8ZIV - chains A and C of the 3 polymer chains in the assembly; structure by electron microscopy, 2.95 A resolution.

# Chain A
Molecule: Enteropeptidase non-catalytic heavy chain
Organism: Homo sapiens
UniProtKB: P98073 (ENTK_HUMAN); residue numbers follow UniProt; this construct covers 182-784
Amino-acid sequence (603 residues; each row starts with the number of its first residue):
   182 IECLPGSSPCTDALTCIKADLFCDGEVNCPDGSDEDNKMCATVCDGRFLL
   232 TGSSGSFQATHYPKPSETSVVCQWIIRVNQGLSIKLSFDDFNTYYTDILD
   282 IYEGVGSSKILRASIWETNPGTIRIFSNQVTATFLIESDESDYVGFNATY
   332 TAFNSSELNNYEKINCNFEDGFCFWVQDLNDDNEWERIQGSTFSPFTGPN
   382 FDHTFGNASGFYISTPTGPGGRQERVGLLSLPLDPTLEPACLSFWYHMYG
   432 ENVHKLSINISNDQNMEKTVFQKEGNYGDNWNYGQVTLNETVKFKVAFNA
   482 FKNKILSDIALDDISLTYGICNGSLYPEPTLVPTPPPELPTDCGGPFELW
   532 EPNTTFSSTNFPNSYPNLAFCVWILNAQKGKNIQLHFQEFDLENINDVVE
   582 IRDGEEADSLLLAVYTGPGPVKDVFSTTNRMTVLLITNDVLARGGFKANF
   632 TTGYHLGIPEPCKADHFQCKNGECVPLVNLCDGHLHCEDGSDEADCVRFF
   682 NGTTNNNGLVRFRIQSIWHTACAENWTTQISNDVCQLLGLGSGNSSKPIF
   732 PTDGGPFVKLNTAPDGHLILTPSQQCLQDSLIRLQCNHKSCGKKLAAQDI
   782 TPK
Cystine bridges: C184-C197, C191-C210, C204-C221, C225-C253, C347-C354, C422-C502, C650-C668, C662-C677, C716-C767
Covalently attached groups: N-acetylglucosamine (NAG) linked to N328, N335, N388, N440, N470, N503, N534, N630, N682, N706, N725
Curated features (UniProtKB/Swiss-Prot):
  - glycosylation (N-linked (GlcNAc...) asparagine): N328, N335, N388, N440, N470, N503, N534, N630, N682, N706, N725

# Chain C
Molecule: Serine protease 1
Organism: Homo sapiens
Notes: EC 3.4.21.4
UniProtKB: P07477 (TRY1_HUMAN); residues 16-247 here = UniProt positions 16-247
Amino-acid sequence (232 residues; row label = number of the first residue in the row):
    16 APFDDDDKIVGGYNCEENSVPYQVSLNSGYHFCGGSLINEQWVVSAGHCY
    66 KSRIQVRLGEHNIEVLEGNEQFINAAKIIRHPQYDRKTLNNDIMLIKLSS
   116 RAVINARVSTISLPTAPPATGTKCLISGWGNTASSGADYPDELQCLDAPV
   166 LSQAKCEASYPGKITSNMFCVGFLEGGKDSCQGDSGGPVVCNGQLQGVVS
   216 WGDGCAQKNKPGVYTKVYNYVKWIKNTIAANS
Cystine bridges: C48-C64, C139-C206
Curated features (UniProtKB/Swiss-Prot):
  - active site (Charge relay system): H63, D107, S200
  - binding site (Ca(2+)): E75, N77, V80, E85
  - site: D194 (Required for specificity)
  - modified residue: Y154 (Sulfotyrosine)

# How chain A and chain C interact
Residue-residue contacts (50; chain A residue first):
  Y276(A) with Y65(C), hydrogen bond (backbone-side chain); R95(C)
  T277(A) with Y65(C), hydrogen bond (backbone-side chain)
  W297(A) with Y65(C)
  E298(A) with R95(C), salt bridge
  E318(A) with R68(C), salt bridge; A91(C)
  D320(A) with K92(C), salt bridge
  E321(A) with K92(C), salt bridge; N246(C)
  I369(A) with R101(C)
  Q370(A) with R101(C), hydrogen bond (backbone-side chain)
  S372(A) with R101(C); K102(C)
  F374(A) with H63(C); L104(C), hydrophobic; S215(C)
  P376(A) with L104(C), hydrophobic; W216(C), hydrophobic
  F377(A) with D218(C)
  A389(A) with K102(C)
  P400(A) with F47(C); C48(C), hydrophobic; S200(C)
  G401(A) with Y45(C)
  R403(A) with Y45(C)
  E432(A) with D194(C); S195(C), hydrogen bond; C196(C), hydrogen bond (side chain-backbone)
  N433(A) with S195(C), hydrogen bond (side chain-backbone); C196(C)
  K485(A) with N146(C); C196(C), hydrogen bond
  I486(A) with Q197(C)
  L487(A) with Q197(C)
  P514(A) with F18(C)
  T515(A) with F18(C); D20(C), hydrogen bond
  P516(A) with K193(C)
  P517(A) with F18(C), hydrophobic
  P518(A) with F18(C)
  N577(A) with V25(C)
  D620(A) with K23(C), salt bridge
  V621(A) with I24(C), hydrophobic; V25(C), hydrophobic; G191(C); G192(C)
  L622(A) with L189(C), hydrophobic; E190(C)
  A623(A) with E190(C)
Other interface residues (no listed pair), chain A (39 interface residues in all): I279, L316, G399, G402, E405, V513, E574
Other interface residues (no listed pair), chain C (42 interface residues in all): D19, D22, H46, C64, K66, H96, Y175, F188, G217, G219

# In short
39 residues of chain A face 42 of chain C across their interface, with 8 hydrogen bonds and 5 salt bridges.
Among the polar pairs are E298(A)-R95(C), E318(A)-R68(C) and D320(A)-K92(C). N-acetylglucosamine is covalently
linked to N328(A), N335(A), N388(A), N440(A), N470(A) and N503(A) and 5 more.
Here chain A is Enteropeptidase non-catalytic heavy chain and chain C is Serine protease 1, both from Homo
sapiens. Entry 8ZIV (wtEP-trypsinogen in Tryp-1) was determined by electron microscopy.
